3CHP - chain A; structure by X-ray diffraction, 2.10 A resolution.

Chain A:
Molecule: Leukotriene A-4 hydrolase
From: Homo sapiens
Notes: EC 3.3.2.6
Reference sequence: P09960 (LKHA4_HUMAN); residues 1-610 here correspond to UniProt positions 2-611 (UniProt number = residue number + 1)
Chain sequence (610 residues; row label = number of the first residue in the row):
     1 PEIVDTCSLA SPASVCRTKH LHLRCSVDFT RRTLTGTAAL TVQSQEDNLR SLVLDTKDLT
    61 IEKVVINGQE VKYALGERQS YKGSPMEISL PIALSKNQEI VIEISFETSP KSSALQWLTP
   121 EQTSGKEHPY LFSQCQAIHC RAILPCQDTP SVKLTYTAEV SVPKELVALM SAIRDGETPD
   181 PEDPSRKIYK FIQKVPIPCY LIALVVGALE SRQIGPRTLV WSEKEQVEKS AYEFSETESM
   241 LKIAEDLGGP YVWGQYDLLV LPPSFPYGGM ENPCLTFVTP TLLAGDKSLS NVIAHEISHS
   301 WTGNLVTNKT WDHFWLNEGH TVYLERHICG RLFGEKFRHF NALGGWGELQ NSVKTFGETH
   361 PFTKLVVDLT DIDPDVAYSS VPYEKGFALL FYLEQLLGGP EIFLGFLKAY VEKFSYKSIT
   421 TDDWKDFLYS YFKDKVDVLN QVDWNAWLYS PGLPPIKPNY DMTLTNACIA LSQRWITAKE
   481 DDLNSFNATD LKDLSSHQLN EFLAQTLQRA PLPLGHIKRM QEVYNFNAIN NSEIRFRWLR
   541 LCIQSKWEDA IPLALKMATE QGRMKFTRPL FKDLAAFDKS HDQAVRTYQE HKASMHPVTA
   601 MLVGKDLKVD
Unresolved in the structure: 1-2
Curated features (UniProtKB/Swiss-Prot):
  - active site: Glu296 (Proton acceptor), Tyr383 (Proton donor)
  - binding site (a peptide): Gln134 to Gln136, Pro266 to Glu271, Arg563 to Lys565
  - binding site (Zn(2+)): His295, His299, Glu318
  - site: Glu271 (Pro-Gly-Pro binding), Asp375 (Essential for epoxide hydrolase activity, but not for aminopeptidase activity), Tyr378 (Covalently modified during suicide inhibition by leukotrienes), Gly562 (Pro-Gly-Pro binding)
  - modified residue: Lys72 (N6-acetyllysine), Lys336 (N6-acetyllysine), Lys413 (N6-acetyllysine), Ser415 (Phosphoserine), Lys572 (N6-acetyllysine)
Metal / ion sites: Zn2+: His295, His299, Glu318; ytterbium (III) ion near Asp426 (its only coordinating residue here)
Small-molecule neighbours: 4BO ((3S)-3-amino-4-oxo-4-[(4-phenylmethoxyphenyl)amino]butanoic acid): Gln134, Gln136, Ala137, Tyr267, Gly269, Met270, Glu271, His295, Glu296, His299, Trp311, Phe314, Glu318, Val367, Leu369, Pro374, Asp375, Ala377, Tyr378, Ser379, Pro382, Tyr383

Summary:
Chain A binds compound 4BO. The Zn2+ site is built by His295, His299 and Glu318. From UniProt: active-site
residues Glu296 and Tyr383, 12 peptide-binding residues and 3 Zn2+-binding residues.
Chain A is Leukotriene A-4 hydrolase (Homo sapiens); the structure, Crystal structure of leukotriene a4
hydrolase in complex with (3S)-3-amino-4-oxo-4-[(4-phenylmethoxyphenyl)amino]butanoic acid, was determined by
X-ray diffraction, deposited together with 3CHO, 3CHQ, 3CHR and 3CHS.
